8ZA6 - chains d and e of the 8 polymer chains in the assembly; structure by electron microscopy, 3.43 A resolution.

== Chain d ==
Molecule: T-cell surface glycoprotein CD3 delta chain
Source organism: Homo sapiens
UniProt: P04234 (CD3D_HUMAN); numbering as in UniProt (aligned over 1-171)
Amino-acid sequence (171 residues; numbered 1 to 171; the number before each row is that of its first residue):
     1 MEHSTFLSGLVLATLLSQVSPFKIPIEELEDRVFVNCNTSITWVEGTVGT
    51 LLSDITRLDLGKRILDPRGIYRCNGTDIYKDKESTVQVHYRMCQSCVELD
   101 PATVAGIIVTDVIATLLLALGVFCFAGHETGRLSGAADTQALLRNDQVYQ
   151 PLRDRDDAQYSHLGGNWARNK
Not modelled in the structure: 1-21, 128-171
Disulfide bonds: Cys-37/Cys-73, Cys-93/Cys-96
Curated features (UniProtKB/Swiss-Prot):
  - modified residue (Phosphotyrosine): Tyr-149, Tyr-160
  - glycosylation (N-linked (GlcNAc...) asparagine): Asn-38, Asn-74

== Chain e ==
Molecule: T-cell surface glycoprotein CD3 epsilon chain
Source organism: Homo sapiens
UniProt: P07766 (CD3E_HUMAN); numbering as in UniProt (aligned over 1-207)
Amino-acid sequence (207 residues; numbered 1 to 207; the number before each row is that of its first residue):
     1 MQSGTHWRVLGLCLLSVGVWGQDGNEEMGGITQTPYKVSISGTTVILTCP
    51 QYPGSEILWQHNDKNIGGDEDDKNIGSDEDHLSLKEFSELEQSGYYVCYP
   101 RGSKPEDANFYLYLRARVCENCMEMDVMSVATIVIVDICITGGLLLLVYY
   151 WSKNRKAKAKPVTRGAGAGGRQRGQNKERPPPVPNPDYEPIRKGQRDLYS
   201 GLNQRRI
Not modelled in the structure: 1-32, 156-207
Disulfide bonds: Cys-49/Cys-98, Cys-119/Cys-122

== Chain d / chain e interface ==
Residue-residue contacts (46; chain d residue first):
  Phe-22(d) / Tyr-111(e)
  Lys-23(d) / Asp-63(e)  salt bridge
  Ile-24(d) / Tyr-95(e)  hydrogen bond (backbone-side chain)
  Pro-25(d) / Tyr-95(e)
  Ile-26(d) / Tyr-95(e)  hydrogen bond (backbone-side chain)
  Ile-26(d) / Tyr-113(e)  hydrophobic
  Val-44(d) / Gln-33(e)
  Lys-82(d) / Asn-109(e)
  Lys-82(d) / Tyr-111(e)
  Glu-83(d) / Asn-109(e)
  Thr-85(d) / Asn-109(e)  hydrogen bond (side chain-backbone)
  Thr-85(d) / Phe-110(e)
  Thr-85(d) / Tyr-111(e)  hydrogen bond (backbone-backbone)
  Val-86(d) / Tyr-111(e)
  Gln-87(d) / Pro-35(e)
  Gln-87(d) / Tyr-36(e)  hydrogen bond (side chain-backbone)
  Gln-87(d) / Tyr-111(e)  hydrogen bond (backbone-backbone)
  Gln-87(d) / Leu-112(e)
  Gln-87(d) / Tyr-113(e)  hydrogen bond (backbone-backbone)
  Val-88(d) / Tyr-113(e)
  His-89(d) / Tyr-113(e)  hydrogen bond (backbone-backbone)
  His-89(d) / Leu-114(e)
  His-89(d) / Arg-115(e)  hydrogen bond (backbone-backbone)
  Tyr-90(d) / Arg-115(e)
  Arg-91(d) / Ile-40(e)
  Arg-91(d) / Arg-115(e)  hydrogen bond (backbone-backbone)
  Arg-91(d) / Ala-116(e)
  Arg-91(d) / Arg-117(e)  hydrogen bond (side chain-backbone)
  Met-92(d) / Arg-115(e)
  Met-92(d) / Arg-117(e)  hydrogen bond
  Gln-94(d) / Glu-124(e)
  Ser-95(d) / Glu-124(e)
  Ser-95(d) / Met-125(e)
  Cys-96(d) / Met-123(e)
  Val-97(d) / Asn-121(e)
  Val-97(d) / Cys-122(e)
  Val-97(d) / Met-123(e)  hydrogen bond (backbone-backbone)
  Val-97(d) / Met-125(e)  hydrophobic
  Glu-98(d) / Asn-121(e)
  Leu-99(d) / Asn-121(e)  hydrogen bond (backbone-backbone)
  Asp-111(d) / Asp-137(e)
  Thr-115(d) / Thr-141(e)
  Ala-119(d) / Leu-145(e)
  Val-122(d) / Leu-145(e)  hydrophobic
  Ala-126(d) / Ser-152(e)
  Gly-127(d) / Ser-152(e)  hydrogen bond (backbone-side chain)
Also at the interface, not in a pair above, chain d (35 interface residues in all): Glu-45, Ile-70, Ser-84, Cys-93, Pro-101, Leu-118, Phe-123
Also at the interface, not in a pair above, chain e (32 interface residues in all): Val-38, Asn-62, Glu-106, Ala-108, Val-118, Leu-144, Val-148, Tyr-149

== Summary ==
35 residues of chain d and 32 residues of chain e are in contact; the contacts include 15 hydrogen bonds and 1
salt bridge. Polar contacts include Lys-23(d)/Asp-63(e), Ile-24(d)/Tyr-95(e) and Ile-26(d)/Tyr-95(e).
Chain d is T-cell surface glycoprotein CD3 delta chain and chain e is T-cell surface glycoprotein CD3 epsilon
chain, both from Homo sapiens; the structure, Cryo-EM structure of the gdTCR-CD3 complex, was determined by
electron microscopy, deposited together with 8ZA9, 8ZAA, 8ZD4 and 9II6.
